7ELL - chains e and F of the 21 polymer chains in the assembly; structure by electron microscopy, 3.80 A resolution.

== Chain e ==
Molecule: Mu1
From: Mammalian orthoreovirus 3
Reference sequence: F1ARM5 (F1ARM5_9REOV); residue numbers follow UniProt; this construct covers 43-708
Amino-acid sequence (666 residues; each row starts with the number of its first residue):
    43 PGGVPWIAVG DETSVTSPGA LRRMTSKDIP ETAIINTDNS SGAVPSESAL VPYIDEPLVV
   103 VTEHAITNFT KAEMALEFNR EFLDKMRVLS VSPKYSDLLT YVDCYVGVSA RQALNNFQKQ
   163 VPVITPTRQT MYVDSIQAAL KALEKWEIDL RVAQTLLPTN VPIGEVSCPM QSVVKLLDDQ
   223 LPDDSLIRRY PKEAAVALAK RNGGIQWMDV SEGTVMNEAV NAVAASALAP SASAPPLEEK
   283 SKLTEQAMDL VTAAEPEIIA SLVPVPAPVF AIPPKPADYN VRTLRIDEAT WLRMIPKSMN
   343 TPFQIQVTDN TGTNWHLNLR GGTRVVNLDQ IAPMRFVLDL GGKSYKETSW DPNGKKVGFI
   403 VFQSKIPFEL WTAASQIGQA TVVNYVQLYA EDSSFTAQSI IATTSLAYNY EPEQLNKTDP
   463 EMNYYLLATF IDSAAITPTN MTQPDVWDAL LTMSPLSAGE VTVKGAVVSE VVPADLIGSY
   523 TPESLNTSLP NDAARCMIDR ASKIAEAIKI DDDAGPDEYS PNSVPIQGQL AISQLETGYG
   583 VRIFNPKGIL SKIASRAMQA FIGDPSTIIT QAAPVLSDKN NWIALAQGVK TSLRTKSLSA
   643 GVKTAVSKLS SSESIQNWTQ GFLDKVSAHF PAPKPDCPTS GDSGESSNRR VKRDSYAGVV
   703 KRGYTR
Not modelled in the structure: 676-708
Reported in the primary citation:
  - binding site for myristic acid: Met212 to Arg243

== Chain F ==
Molecule: Mu1
From: Mammalian orthoreovirus 3
Reference sequence: F1ARM5 (F1ARM5_9REOV); residue numbers follow UniProt; this construct covers 2-42
Amino-acid sequence (41 residues; each row starts with the number of its first residue):
     2 GNASSIVQTI NVTGDGNVFK PSAETSSTAV PSLSLSPGML N
Not modelled in the structure: 2-9
Reported in the primary citation:
  - post-translational modification sites: Asn42

== How chain e and chain F interact ==
Pairs across the interface (29; chain e residue first):
  His106(e) with Met40(F)
  Lys113(e) with Gly39(F); Met40(F); Asn42(F)
  Val265(e) with Asn42(F)
  Ala266(e) with Asn42(F), hydrogen bond (backbone-backbone)
  Leu270(e) with Pro38(F), hydrophobic
  Glu280(e) with Leu36(F); Ser37(F), hydrogen bond (side chain-backbone); Pro38(F)
  Ser283(e) with Ser33(F), hydrogen bond (backbone-side chain); Leu34(F), hydrogen bond (side chain-backbone)
  Thr286(e) with Pro32(F); Ser33(F)
  Glu287(e) with Ser33(F)
  Met290(e) with Pro32(F), hydrophobic
  Leu635(e) with Pro32(F)
  Arg636(e) with Ser28(F); Thr29(F); Ala30(F), hydrogen bond (backbone-backbone); Pro32(F)
  Thr637(e) with Ser28(F)
  Lys638(e) with Val31(F); Pro32(F)
  Ser639(e) with Val31(F)
  Leu640(e) with Val31(F), hydrogen bond (backbone-backbone); Pro32(F); Ser33(F); Leu34(F), hydrophobic
Other interface residues (no listed pair), chain e (19 interface residues in all): Met116, Asn263, Ala269
Other interface residues (no listed pair), chain F (14 interface residues in all): Leu41

== Overview ==
Chain e and chain F form an interface of 19 and 14 residues respectively, with 6 hydrogen bonds. Polar pairs
include Glu280(e)-Ser37(F), Ser283(e)-Ser33(F) and Ser283(e)-Leu34(F). The paper reports a binding site for
myristic acid at Met212(e); a modification site at Asn42(F).
Here chain e is Mu1 and chain F is Mu1, both from Mammalian orthoreovirus 3. Entry 7ELL (In situ structure of
capping enzyme lambda2, penetration protein mu1 of mammalian reovirus capsid asymmetric unit) was determined
by electron microscopy (same publication as 7ELH).
